PDB entry 8B11 | electron microscopy, 2.52 A resolution | chains D and E of the 4 polymer chains in the assembly

== Chain D (and E) ==
Name: Major carboxysome shell protein CsoS1A
Source organism: Halothiobacillus neapolitanus
Notes: chain E of this document is another copy of the same molecule, construct and numbering; everything in this record applies to it too
UniProt: P45689 (CSOSA_HALNC); residues 1-98 here = UniProt positions 1-98
Chain sequence (98 residues; each row starts with the number of its first residue):
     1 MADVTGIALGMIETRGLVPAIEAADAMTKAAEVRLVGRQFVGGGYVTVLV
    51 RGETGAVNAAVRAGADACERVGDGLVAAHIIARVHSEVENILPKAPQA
Disordered / not traced: 1-5
Reported in the primary citation:
  - self-association interface (contacts with another copy of this molecule): Arg83

== How chain D and chain E interact ==
Contacting residue pairs - 47 pairs, chain D then chain E:
  Gly16(D) - Glu13(E)
  Gly16(D) - Tyr45(E)
  Leu17(D) - Glu13(E)  hydrogen bond (backbone-side chain)
  Leu17(D) - Gln39(E)
  Leu17(D) - Val41(E)  hydrophobic
  Leu17(D) - Thr47(E)
  Val18(D) - Met11(E)  hydrophobic
  Val18(D) - Glu13(E)  hydrogen bond (backbone-side chain)
  Val18(D) - Thr47(E)
  Val18(D) - Ala77(E)  hydrophobic
  Val18(D) - His79(E)
  Ile21(D) - Leu9(E)  hydrophobic
  Ile21(D) - Met11(E)  hydrophobic
  Ile21(D) - Ile81(E)  hydrophobic
  Ile21(D) - Ile91(E)  hydrophobic
  Ile21(D) - Leu92(E)  hydrophobic
  Glu22(D) - His79(E)  salt bridge
  Ala24(D) - Val88(E)
  Asp25(D) - Ile81(E)
  Asp25(D) - Val84(E)
  Asp25(D) - His85(E)  hydrogen bond (side chain-backbone)
  Asp25(D) - Val88(E)
  Thr28(D) - His85(E)  hydrogen bond (backbone-side chain)
  Thr28(D) - Glu87(E)
  Thr28(D) - Val88(E)
  Lys29(D) - Arg83(E)  hydrogen bond (side chain-backbone)
  Val33(D) - Glu87(E)
  Arg34(D) - Glu87(E)
  Leu35(D) - Glu87(E)  hydrogen bond (backbone-side chain)
  Leu35(D) - Ile91(E)  hydrophobic
  Arg38(D) - Ile91(E)  hydrogen bond (side chain-backbone)
  Phe40(D) - Gln39(E)
  Phe40(D) - Val41(E)
  Gly43(D) - Gly42(E)
  Gly43(D) - Gly43(E)
  Gly44(D) - Gly42(E)  hydrogen bond (backbone-backbone)
  Gly44(D) - Gly43(E)
  Gly44(D) - Tyr45(E)
  Val46(D) - Val41(E)  hydrophobic
  Val71(D) - His79(E)
  Gly72(D) - Val76(E)
  Gly72(D) - Ala77(E)
  Asp73(D) - Arg15(E)  salt bridge
  Asp73(D) - Tyr45(E)  hydrogen bond
  Pro96(D) - Asn90(E)
  Pro96(D) - Ile91(E)  hydrophobic
  Gln97(D) - Asn90(E)
Interface residues without a listed pair, chain D (26 interface residues in all): Arg15, Pro19, Val48, Ala98
Interface residues without a listed pair, chain E (23 interface residues in all): Ile12

== Summary ==
The interface between chain D and chain E involves 26 residues on one side and 23 on the other; the contacts
include 9 hydrogen bonds and 2 salt bridges. Polar contacts include Glu22(D)-His79(E), Asp73(D)-Arg15(E) and
Leu17(D)-Glu13(E). The paper reports a self-association interface involving Arg83(D).
Chain D and chain E are both Major carboxysome shell protein CsoS1A (Halothiobacillus neapolitanus); the
structure, cryo-EM structure of carboxysomal mini-shell: icosahedral assembly from CsoS4A/1A and CsoS2
co-expression (T = 4), was determined by electron microscopy, deposited together with 8B0Y and 8B12.
